6DBQ - chains C and E of the 8 polymer chains in the assembly; structure by electron microscopy, 4.22 A resolution (low resolution: residue-level contacts below are approximate; hydrogen-bond / salt-bridge calls are withheld).

Chain C:
Protein: Recombination activating gene 1 - MBP chimera
Source organism: Escherichia coli
Notes: EC 2.3.2.27
UniProtKB: chimeric construct of P0AEX9, O13033: residues -113 to 250 from P0AEX9 (MALE_ECOLI) positions 29-392 (UniProt number = residue number + 142); residues 271-1031 from O13033 positions 271-1031 (same numbers)
Chain sequence (1159 residues; each row starts with the number of its first residue; numbers below 1 keep their minus sign (Met-127 is residue -127)):
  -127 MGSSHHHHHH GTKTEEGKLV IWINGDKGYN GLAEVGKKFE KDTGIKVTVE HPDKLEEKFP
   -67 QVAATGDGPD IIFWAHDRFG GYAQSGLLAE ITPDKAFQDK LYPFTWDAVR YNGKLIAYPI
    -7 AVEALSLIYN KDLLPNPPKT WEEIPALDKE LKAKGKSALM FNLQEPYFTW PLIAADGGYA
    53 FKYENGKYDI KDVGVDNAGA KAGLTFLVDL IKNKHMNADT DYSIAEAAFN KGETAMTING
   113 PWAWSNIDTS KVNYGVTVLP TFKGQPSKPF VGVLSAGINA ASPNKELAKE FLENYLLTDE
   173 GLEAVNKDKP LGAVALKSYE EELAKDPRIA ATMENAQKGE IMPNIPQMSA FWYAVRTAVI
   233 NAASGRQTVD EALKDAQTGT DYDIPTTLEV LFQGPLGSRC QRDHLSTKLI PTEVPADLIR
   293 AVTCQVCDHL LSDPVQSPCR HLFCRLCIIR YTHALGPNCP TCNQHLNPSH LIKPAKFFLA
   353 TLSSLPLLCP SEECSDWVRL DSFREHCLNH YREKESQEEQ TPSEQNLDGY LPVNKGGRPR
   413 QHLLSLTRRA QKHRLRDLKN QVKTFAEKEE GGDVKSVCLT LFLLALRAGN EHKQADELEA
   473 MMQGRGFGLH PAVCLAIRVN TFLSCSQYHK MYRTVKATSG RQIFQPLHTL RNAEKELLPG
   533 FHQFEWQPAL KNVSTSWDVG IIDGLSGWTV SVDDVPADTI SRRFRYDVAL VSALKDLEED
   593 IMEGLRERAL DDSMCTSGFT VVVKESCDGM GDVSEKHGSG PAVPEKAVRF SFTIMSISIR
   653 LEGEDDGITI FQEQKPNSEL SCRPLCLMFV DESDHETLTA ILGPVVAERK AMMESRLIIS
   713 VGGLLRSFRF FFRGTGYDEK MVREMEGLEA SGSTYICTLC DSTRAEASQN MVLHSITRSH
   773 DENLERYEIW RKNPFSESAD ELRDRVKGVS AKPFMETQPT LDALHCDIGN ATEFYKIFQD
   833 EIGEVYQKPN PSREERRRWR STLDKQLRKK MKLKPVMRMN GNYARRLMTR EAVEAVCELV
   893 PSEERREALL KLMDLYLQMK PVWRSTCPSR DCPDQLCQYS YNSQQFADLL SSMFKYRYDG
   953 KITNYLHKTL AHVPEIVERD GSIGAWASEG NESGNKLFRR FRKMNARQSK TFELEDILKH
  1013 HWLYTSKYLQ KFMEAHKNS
Not modelled in the structure: -127 to 407, 629-634, 1030-1031
Differences from the reference sequence: initiating methionine (-127); expression tag (-126 to -114); linker (251-270)
Metal / ion sites: Ca2+ site 1: Asp620, Asp730, Glu984 (shared with 1 residue of chain G); Zn2+: Cys749, His959, His964; Ca2+ site 2: Glu984 (shared with 2 residues of chain G)

Chain E:
Molecule: Molecule name: Forward strand of 12-RSS substrate DNA
Sequence (50 nucleotides; row label = number of the first residue in the row):
     1 GATCTGGCCT GTCTTACACA GTGCTACAGA CTGGAACAAA AACCCTGCAG

Chain C / chain E interface:
Pairs across the interface (21):
  Gly408(C) - DC45(E)
  Arg410(C) - DA41(E)
  Arg410(C) - DA42(E)
  Arg420(C) - DT32(E)
  Arg421(C) - DA36(E)
  Arg421(C) - DC37(E)
  Lys424(C) - DG33(E)
  Lys424(C) - DG34(E)
  Arg428(C) - DA35(E)
  Lys431(C) - DG34(E)
  Ser496(C) - DT22(E)
  Cys497(C) - DG23(E)
  Arg523(C) - DG23(E)
  Arg523(C) - DC24(E)
  Arg523(C) - DT25(E)
  Met996(C) - DT22(E)
  Asn997(C) - DG23(E)
  Ala998(C) - DT22(E)
  Arg999(C) - DT22(E)
  Gln1000(C) - DG21(E)
  Lys1011(C) - DC24(E)
Other interface residues (no listed pair), chain C (18 interface residues in all): Arg490, Ser498
Other interface residues (no listed pair), chain E (16 interface residues in all): DC31, DA38

Summary:
Chain C and chain E form an interface of 18 and 16 residues respectively. Asp620(C), Asp730(C) and Glu984(C)
coordinate Ca2+ site 1. The Zn2+ site is built by Cys749(C), His959(C) and His964(C).
Here chain C is Recombination activating gene 1 - MBP chimera (Escherichia coli) and chain E is Molecule name:
Forward strand of 12-RSS substrate DNA. Entry 6DBQ (Cryo-EM structure of RAG in complex with 12-RSS and 23-RSS
substrate DNAs) was determined by electron microscopy, deposited together with 6DBI, 6DBJ, 6DBL, 6DBO, 6DBR,
6DBT and 4 further entries.
